6N2Y - chains b2 and a of the 22 polymer chains in the assembly; structure by electron microscopy, 3.00 A resolution.

== Chain b2 ==
Name: ATP synthase subunit b
From: Bacillus sp. (strain PS3)
Chain sequence (168 residues; numbered 1 to 627; 459 numbers in that range are skipped by the numbering (no residue carries them; nothing is unmodelled there); the number before each row is that of its first residue; X marks 17 residues of unknown identity (built as UNK)):
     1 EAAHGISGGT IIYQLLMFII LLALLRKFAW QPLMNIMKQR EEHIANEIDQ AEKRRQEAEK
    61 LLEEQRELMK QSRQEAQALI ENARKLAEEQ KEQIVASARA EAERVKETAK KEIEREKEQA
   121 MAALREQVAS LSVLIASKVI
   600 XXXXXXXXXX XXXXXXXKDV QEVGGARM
Unresolved in the structure: 1-6, 617-627

== Chain a ==
Name: ATP synthase subunit a
From: Bacillus sp. (strain PS3)
Chain sequence (237 residues; row label = number of the first residue in the row):
     1 MEHKAPLVEF LGLTFNLSDM LMITITCLIV FIIAVAATRS LQLRPTGMQN FMEWVFDFVR
    61 GIINSTMDWQ TGGRFLTLGV TLIMYVFVAN MLGLPFSVHV NGELWWKSPT ADATVTLTLA
   121 VMVVALTHYY GVKMKGASDY LRDYTRPVAW LFPLKIIEEF ANTLTLGLRL FGNIYAGEIL
   181 LGLLASLGTH YGVLGAVGAA IPMMVWQAFS IFVGTIQAFI FTMLTMVYMA HKVSHDH
Unresolved in the structure: 1-5, 132-151, 192-197, 235-237
From the paper describing this entry:
  - catalytic residues: R169 (proposed by the authors, not directly observed)

== Chain b2 / chain a interface ==
Pairs across the interface - 43 pairs, chain b2 then chain a:
  G8(b2) with T114(a)
  G9(b2) with T14(a); F15(a)
  T10(b2) with F15(a); N16(a); D19(a); V115(a)
  I11(b2) with T114(a); T118(a)
  Y13(b2) with M20(a), hydrophobic; T24(a)
  Q14(b2) with I23(a); V115(a); T118(a)
  M17(b2) with I23(a), hydrophobic; T24(a); C27(a), hydrophobic
  F18(b2) with Y85(a), hydrophobic; M122(a), hydrophobic
  L21(b2) with C27(a); F31(a), hydrophobic; T81(a)
  L22(b2) with T77(a); L78(a), hydrophobic; T81(a)
  L24(b2) with F31(a), hydrophobic
  L25(b2) with F31(a), hydrophobic; A34(a), hydrophobic; T81(a)
  R26(b2) with T77(a), hydrogen bond
  F28(b2) with F31(a), hydrophobic
  A29(b2) with A34(a); T38(a)
  W30(b2) with A34(a), hydrophobic; T38(a); V80(a), hydrophobic
  L33(b2) with Q49(a)
  I36(b2) with S40(a); L41(a), hydrophobic; Q42(a)
  R40(b2) with Q42(a); L43(a), hydrogen bond (side chain-backbone); P45(a)
Interface residues without a listed pair, chain b2 (23 interface residues in all): S7, L15, M34, Q39
Interface residues without a listed pair, chain a (31 interface residues in all): V30, V35, R44, E53, F56

== In short ==
Chain b2 and chain a form an interface of 23 and 31 residues respectively, with 2 hydrogen bonds. Polar
contacts include R26(b2)-T77(a) and R40(b2)-L43(a). From the paper: the catalytic residue R169(a).
Here chain b2 is ATP synthase subunit b and chain a is ATP synthase subunit a, both from Bacillus sp. (strain
PS3). Entry 6N2Y (Bacillus PS3 ATP synthase class 1) was determined by electron microscopy, deposited together
with 6N2D, 6N2Z and 6N30.
